Entry 8B8Z (X-ray diffraction, 2.22 A resolution); this record covers chains A and C.

[Chain A]
Protein: Peroxisome proliferator-activated receptor gamma
From: Homo sapiens
UniProtKB: P37231 (PPARG_HUMAN); residues 203-477 here correspond to UniProt positions 231-505 (UniProt number = residue number + 28)
Sequence (279 residues; each row starts with the number of its first residue):
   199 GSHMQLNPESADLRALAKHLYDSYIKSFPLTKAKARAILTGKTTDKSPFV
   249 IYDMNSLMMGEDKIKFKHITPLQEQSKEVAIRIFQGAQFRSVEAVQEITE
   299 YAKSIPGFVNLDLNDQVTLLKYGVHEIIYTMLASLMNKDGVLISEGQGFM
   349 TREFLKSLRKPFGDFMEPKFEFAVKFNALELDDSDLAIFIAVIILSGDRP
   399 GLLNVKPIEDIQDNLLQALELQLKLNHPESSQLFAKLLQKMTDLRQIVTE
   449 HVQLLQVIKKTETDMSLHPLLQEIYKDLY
Unresolved in the structure: 199-200, 268-272, 462-465, 472-477
Differences from the reference sequence: expression tag (199-202); engineered mutation A285 (Cys313 in P37231)
Swiss-Prot annotation at these positions:
  - motif: P467 to D475 (9aaTAD)
  - binding site (rosiglitazone): Q286 to S289, H323, H449, Y473
  - cross-link: K224 (Glycyl lysine isopeptide (Lys-Gly) (interchain with G-Cter in ubiquitin))
Ligand contacts: Q33 (4,5-bis(chloranyl)-N3-phenyl-N1-(phenylmethyl)benzene-1,3-dicarboxamide): I249, L255, E259, F264, R280, I281, G284, A285, R288, S289, A292, I326, L330, L333, V339, I341, S342, M348, L353, F363, M364

[Chain C]
Protein: Nuclear receptor corepressor 2
UniProtKB: Q9Y618 (NCOR2_HUMAN); residues 2343-2365 here correspond to UniProt positions 2332-2354 (UniProt number = residue number - 11)
Sequence (23 residues; row label = number of the first residue in the row):
  2343 HASTNMGLEAIIRKALMGKYDQW
Unresolved in the structure: 2343-2348, 2360-2365
Swiss-Prot annotation at these positions:
  - motif: L2350 to I2354 (CORNR box of ID2)

[How chain A and chain C interact]
Residue-residue contacts - 21 pairs, chain A then chain C:
  V290(A) - I2353(C)  hydrophobic
  V293(A) - L2350(C)  hydrophobic
  V293(A) - I2353(C)  hydrophobic
  V293(A) - I2354(C)  hydrophobic
  T297(A) - I2354(C)
  T297(A) - A2357(C)
  T297(A) - L2358(C)
  K301(A) - A2357(C)  hydrogen bond (side chain-backbone)
  K301(A) - L2358(C)
  L311(A) - R2355(C)
  L311(A) - L2358(C)  hydrophobic
  N312(A) - R2355(C)  hydrogen bond
  Q314(A) - L2358(C)
  V315(A) - E2351(C)
  V315(A) - R2355(C)
  L318(A) - I2354(C)  hydrophobic
  K319(A) - L2350(C)
  K319(A) - E2351(C)
  K319(A) - I2354(C)
  L468(A) - K2356(C)
  L469(A) - I2353(C)  hydrophobic
Interface residues without a listed pair, chain A (17 interface residues in all): Q294, E298, F306, V322, H323
Interface residues without a listed pair, chain C (10 interface residues in all): G2349, M2359

[Summary]
17 residues of chain A face 10 of chain C across their interface, with 2 hydrogen bonds. Among the polar pairs
are K301(A)-A2357(C) and N312(A)-R2355(C). Bound to chain A: compound Q33. From UniProt: 7
rosiglitazone-binding residues on chain A.
Chain A is Peroxisome proliferator-activated receptor gamma (Homo sapiens) and chain C is Nuclear receptor
corepressor 2; the structure, Crystal structure of mutant PPARG (C313A) and NCOR2 with an inverse agonist
(compound 7e), was determined by X-ray diffraction (same publication as 8B8W, 8B8X, 8B8Y, 8B90, 8B91, 8B92 and
3 further entries).
